5MUU - chains D and J of the 13 polymer chains in the assembly; structure by electron microscopy, 4.00 A resolution.

[Chain D (and J)]
Protein: Major outer capsid protein
From: Pseudomonas phage phi6
Notes: chain J of this document is another copy of the same molecule, construct and numbering; everything in this record applies to it too
Reference sequence: P07579 (CAPSD_BPPH6); numbering as in UniProt (aligned over 1-149)
Chain sequence (149 residues; each row starts with the number of its first residue):
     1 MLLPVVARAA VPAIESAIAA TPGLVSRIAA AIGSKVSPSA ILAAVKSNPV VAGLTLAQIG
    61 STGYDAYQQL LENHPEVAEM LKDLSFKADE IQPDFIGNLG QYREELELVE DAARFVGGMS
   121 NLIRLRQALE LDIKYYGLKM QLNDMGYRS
Disordered / not traced: 149
Reported in the primary citation:
  - conformationally variable residues (loop rearrangement): Leu84 to Pro93

[How chain D and chain J interact]
Contacting residue pairs (6; chain D residue first):
  Lys139(D) - Tyr147(J)
  Tyr147(D) - Lys139(J)
  Tyr147(D) - Tyr147(J)  hydrophobic
  Tyr147(D) - Arg148(J)
  Arg148(D) - Gly146(J)
  Arg148(D) - Tyr147(J)
Other interface residues (no listed pair), chain D (5 interface residues in all): Leu142, Gly146
Other interface residues (no listed pair), chain J (5 interface residues in all): Leu142

[In short]
The chain D/chain J interface involves 5 residues from each chain. The paper reports conformational
variability at Leu84(D).
Both chains are Major outer capsid protein (Pseudomonas phage phi6). Entry 5MUU (dsRNA bacteriophage phi6
nucleocapsid) was determined by electron microscopy (same publication as 5MUV and 5MUW).
